Entry 1MDX (X-ray diffraction, 1.96 A resolution); this record covers chain A.

Chain A:
Name: UDP-4-amino-4-deoxy-L-arabinose--oxoglutarate aminotransferase
Organism: Salmonella enterica subsp. enterica serovar Typhimurium
Notes: EC 2.6.1.87
UniProt: Q8ZNF3 (ARNB_SALTY); residue numbers follow UniProt; this construct covers 1-385
Chain sequence (393 residues; numbered 1 to 393; the number before each row is that of its first residue):
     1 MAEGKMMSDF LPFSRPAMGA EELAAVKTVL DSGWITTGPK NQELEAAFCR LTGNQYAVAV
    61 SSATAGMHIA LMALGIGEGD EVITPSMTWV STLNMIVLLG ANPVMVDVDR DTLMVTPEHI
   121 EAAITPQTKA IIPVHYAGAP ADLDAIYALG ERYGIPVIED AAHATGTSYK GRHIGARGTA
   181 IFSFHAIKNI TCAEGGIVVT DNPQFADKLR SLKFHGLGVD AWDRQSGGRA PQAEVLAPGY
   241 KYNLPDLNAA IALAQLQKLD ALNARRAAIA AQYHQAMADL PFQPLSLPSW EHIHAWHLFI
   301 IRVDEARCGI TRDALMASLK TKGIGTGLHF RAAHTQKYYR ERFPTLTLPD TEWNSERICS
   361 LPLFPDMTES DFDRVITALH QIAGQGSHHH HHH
Unresolved in the structure: 1-8, 219-228, 385-393
Construct notes: expression tag (386-393)
Modified / non-standard residues: K188 ((2S)-2-amino-6-[[3-hydroxy-2-methyl-5-(phosphonooxymethyl)pyridin-4-yl]methylideneamino]hexanoic acid; LLP)
Ligand contacts: 2-oxoglutaric acid (AKG): W89, H185, I187, K188, E194
UniProt features mapped onto this chain:
  - active site: K188 (Proton acceptor)
  - modified residue: K188 (N6-(pyridoxal phosphate)lysine)
  - mutagenesis: K188 (K188A: Loss of covalent pyridoxal phosphate binding)

Summary:
Bound to chain A: 2-oxoglutaric acid. From UniProt: active-site residue K188 and one mutagenesis site.
Chain A is UDP-4-amino-4-deoxy-L-arabinose--oxoglutarate aminotransferase (Salmonella enterica subsp. enterica
serovar Typhimurium); the structure, Crystal structure of ArnB transferase with pyridoxal 5' phosphate, was
determined by X-ray diffraction (same publication as 1MDO and 1MDZ).
